5OFB - chains B and A; structure by X-ray diffraction, 2.02 A resolution.

== Chain B (and A) ==
Molecule: MORC family CW-type zinc finger protein 2
Source organism: Homo sapiens
Notes: chain A of this document is another copy of the same molecule, construct and numbering; everything in this record applies to it too
UniProt: Q9Y6X9 (MORC2_HUMAN); numbering as in UniProt (aligned over 1-603)
Chain sequence (606 residues; row label = number of the first residue in the row; numbers below 1 keep their minus sign (Gly-2 is residue -2)):
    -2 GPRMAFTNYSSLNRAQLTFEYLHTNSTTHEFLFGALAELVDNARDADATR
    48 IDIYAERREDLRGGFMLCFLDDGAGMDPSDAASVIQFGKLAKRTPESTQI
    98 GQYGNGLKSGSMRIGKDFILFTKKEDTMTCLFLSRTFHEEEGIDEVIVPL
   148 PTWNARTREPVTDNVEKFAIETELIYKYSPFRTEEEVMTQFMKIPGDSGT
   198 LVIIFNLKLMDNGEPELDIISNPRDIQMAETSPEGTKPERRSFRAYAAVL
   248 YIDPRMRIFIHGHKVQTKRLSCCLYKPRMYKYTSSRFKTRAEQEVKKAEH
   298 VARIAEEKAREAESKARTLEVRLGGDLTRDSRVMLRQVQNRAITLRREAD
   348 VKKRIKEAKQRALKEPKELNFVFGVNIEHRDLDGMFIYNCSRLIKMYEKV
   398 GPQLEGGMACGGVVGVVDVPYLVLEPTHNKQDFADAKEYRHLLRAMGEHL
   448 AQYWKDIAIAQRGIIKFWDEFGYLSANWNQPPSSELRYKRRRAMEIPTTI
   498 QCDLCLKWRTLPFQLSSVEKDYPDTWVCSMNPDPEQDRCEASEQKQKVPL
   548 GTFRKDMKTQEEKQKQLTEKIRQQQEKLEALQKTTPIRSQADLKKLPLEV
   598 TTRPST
Unresolved in the structure: -2 to 0, 322-323, 511-518, 552-603 (chain A: -2 to 0, 88-94, 511-520, 552-603)
Differences from the reference sequence: expression tag (-2 to 0); engineered mutation Leu87 (Ser in Q9Y6X9)
Bound ions: Mg2+ site 1: Asn39 (together with ATP); Mg2+ site 2: Asp69, Gly70, Ser195; Zn2+: Cys499, Cys502, Cys525, Cys536
Ligand contacts: ATP (adenosine-5'-triphosphate): Glu35, Asn39, Ala40, Ala43, Asp68, Gly72, Met73, Val81, Lys86, Ile97, Gly98, Gln99, Tyr100, Gly101, Asn102, Gly103, Leu104, Lys105, Thr197, Lys427
UniProt features mapped onto this chain:
  - zinc finger: Ala490 to Lys544 (CW-type)
  - binding site (ATP): Asn39, Gln99 to Lys105, Lys427
  - binding site (Mg(2+)): Asn39
  - binding site (Zn(2+)): Cys499, Cys502, Cys525, Cys536
  - modified residue: Ala2 (N-acetylalanine), Thr582 (Phosphothreonine), Ser602 (Phosphoserine)
What the authors report for this chain:
  - conformationally variable residues (loop rearrangement): Ile82 to Gly103
  - self-association interface (contacts with another copy of this molecule); pairs are residue here / residue on that copy: Leu87-Asp141 (hydrophobic contact)
  - mutagenesis - N39A: abolished binding to Mg2+/AMPPNP
  - mutagenesis - N39A: abolished catalytic activity on ATP
  - mutagenesis - D68A: decreased stability (proposed by the authors, not directly observed)
  - mutagenesis - Y18A: increased expression
  - mutagenesis - Y18A: increased catalytic activity on ATP
  - mutagenesis - R326E/R329E/R333E: unchanged catalytic activity
  - disease-associated variants - R252W: decreased catalytic activity on ATP
  - mutagenesis - D68A, R266A: decreased expression
  - disease-associated variants - T424R: increased catalytic activity on ATP
  - mutagenesis - Y18A: unchanged binding to another copy of this molecule
  - mutagenesis - N39A: unchanged stability
  - mutagenesis - R326E/R329E/R333E: decreased binding to 601 DNA

== How chain B and chain A interact ==
Pairs across the interface (133; chain B residue first):
  Met1(B) with Glu138(A)
  Ala2(B) with Glu138(A)
  Phe3(B) with Glu138(A), hydrogen bond (backbone-side chain)
  Thr4(B) with Ile167(A)
  Asn5(B) with Ile167(A)
  Tyr6(B) with Phe134(A); Glu138(A), hydrogen bond; Ile140(A), hydrophobic; Ile144(A), hydrophobic; Ile167(A), hydrophobic; Leu171(A), hydrophobic
  Ser8(B) with Lys164(A), hydrogen bond (backbone-side chain)
  Leu9(B) with Ile144(A), hydrophobic; Lys164(A); Glu168(A); Leu171(A), hydrophobic
  Asn10(B) with Ile144(A); Val145(A), hydrogen bond (backbone-backbone); Leu147(A); Lys164(A), hydrogen bond; Glu168(A)
  Arg11(B) with Ile82(A); Glu142(A), salt bridge; Val143(A); Ile144(A)
  Ala12(B) with Leu14(A); Ile82(A); Phe84(A), hydrophobic; Val143(A), hydrogen bond (backbone-backbone)
  Gln13(B) with Leu14(A); Ile82(A), hydrogen bond (backbone-backbone); Gln83(A), hydrogen bond; Phe84(A), hydrogen bond (backbone-backbone)
  Leu14(B) with Ala12(A), hydrophobic; Gln13(A); Leu14(A), hydrophobic; Phe84(A)
  Thr15(B) with Phe84(A), hydrogen bond (side chain-backbone); Gly85(A), hydrogen bond (side chain-backbone)
  Tyr18(B) with Tyr18(A); Asn22(A), hydrogen bond; Phe84(A); Gly85(A); Asn102(A), hydrogen bond
  Thr21(B) with Tyr100(A), hydrogen bond (side chain-backbone); His425(A)
  Asn22(B) with Tyr18(A), hydrogen bond; His425(A)
  Thr24(B) with Tyr100(A); Pro423(A); Thr424(A); His425(A), hydrogen bond (side chain-backbone)
  Thr25(B) with His425(A)
  Glu27(B) with Thr424(A); Phe430(A); Ala431(A); Ala433(A)
  Ile82(B) with Asn10(A); Arg11(A); Ala12(A); Gln13(A), hydrogen bond (backbone-backbone)
  Gln83(B) with Gln13(A); Thr15(A)
  Phe84(B) with Ala12(A), hydrophobic; Gln13(A), hydrogen bond (backbone-backbone); Leu14(A); Thr15(A), hydrogen bond (backbone-backbone); Tyr18(A)
  Gly85(B) with Thr15(A), hydrogen bond (backbone-side chain); Tyr18(A)
  Lys86(B) with Thr15(A), hydrogen bond (backbone-side chain); Glu17(A)
  Leu87(B) with Asp141(A)
  Ala88(B) with Glu17(A); Asp141(A)
  Lys89(B) with Gly139(A)
  Arg90(B) with Glu17(A), salt bridge
  Tyr100(B) with Thr21(A), hydrogen bond (backbone-side chain); Thr24(A)
  Asn102(B) with Tyr18(A), hydrogen bond; Thr21(A)
  Phe134(B) with Tyr6(A)
  Glu136(B) with Met1(A)
  Glu137(B) with Met1(A)
  Glu138(B) with Met1(A); Ala2(A); Phe3(A), hydrogen bond (side chain-backbone); Tyr6(A), hydrogen bond
  Gly139(B) with Met1(A)
  Ile140(B) with Tyr6(A), hydrophobic
  Glu142(B) with Arg11(A), salt bridge
  Val143(B) with Arg11(A); Ala12(A), hydrogen bond (backbone-backbone)
  Ile144(B) with Tyr6(A), hydrophobic; Leu9(A), hydrophobic; Asn10(A); Arg11(A)
  Val145(B) with Asn10(A), hydrogen bond (backbone-backbone)
  Leu147(B) with Asn10(A)
  Lys164(B) with Ser8(A); Leu9(A); Asn10(A), hydrogen bond
  Ile167(B) with Thr4(A); Asn5(A); Tyr6(A), hydrophobic
  Glu168(B) with Leu9(A)
  Leu171(B) with Tyr6(A); Leu9(A), hydrophobic
  Lys174(B) with Phe3(A)
  Met207(B) with Lys434(A)
  Asp208(B) with Arg283(A), salt bridge; Arg287(A), salt bridge; Gln290(A)
  Ala226(B) with Lys434(A)
  Glu227(B) with Lys434(A); Arg437(A), salt bridge
  Arg283(B) with Asp208(A), salt bridge
  Arg287(B) with Asp208(A), salt bridge
  Pro423(B) with Thr24(A)
  Thr424(B) with Thr24(A); Glu27(A)
  His425(B) with Thr21(A); Asn22(A); Thr24(A), hydrogen bond (backbone-side chain); Thr25(A); His425(A)
  Phe430(B) with Glu27(A)
  Ala431(B) with Glu27(A)
  Ala433(B) with Glu27(A)
  Lys434(B) with Met207(A); Ala226(A); Glu227(A)
  Arg437(B) with Glu227(A), salt bridge
Other interface residues (no listed pair), chain B (74 interface residues in all): Glu17, His20, His26, Ala79, Arg110, Pro146, Asn161, Pro230, Arg238, Thr286, Gln290, Glu422, Glu435
Other interface residues (no listed pair), chain A (68 interface residues in all): Phe16, His20, His26, Lys86, Arg110, Glu137, Pro146, Asn161, Lys174, Thr286, Glu435, Arg441
Interface features reported in the paper:
  - hot spots on chain A (mutagenesis) - Y18A: abolished binding to 2 mM AMPPNP

== In short ==
74 residues of chain B face 68 of chain A across their interface, with 29 hydrogen bonds and 9 salt bridges.
Polar contacts include Arg11(B)-Glu142(A), Arg90(B)-Glu17(A) and Asp208(B)-Arg283(A). Chain B binds ATP. The
paper reports that Y18A and T424R of chain B increase catalytic activity on ATP; conformational variability at
Ile82(B); 8 substitutions were tested in all.
Chain B and chain A are both MORC family CW-type zinc finger protein 2 (Homo sapiens); the structure, Crystal
structure of human MORC2 (residues 1-603) with spinal muscular atrophy mutation S87L, was determined by X-ray
diffraction together with 5OFA from the same study.
